Entry 3UKV (X-ray diffraction, 2.70 A resolution); this record covers chains B and A.

# Chain B (and A)
Name: Novel protein similar to vertebrate potassium voltage-gated channel, subfamily H (Eag-related) family
From: Danio rerio
Notes: chain A of this document is another copy of the same molecule, construct and numbering; everything in this record applies to it too
UniProtKB: A8WHX9 (A8WHX9_DANRE); numbering as in UniProt (aligned over 543-750)
Chain sequence (212 residues; each row starts with the number of its first residue):
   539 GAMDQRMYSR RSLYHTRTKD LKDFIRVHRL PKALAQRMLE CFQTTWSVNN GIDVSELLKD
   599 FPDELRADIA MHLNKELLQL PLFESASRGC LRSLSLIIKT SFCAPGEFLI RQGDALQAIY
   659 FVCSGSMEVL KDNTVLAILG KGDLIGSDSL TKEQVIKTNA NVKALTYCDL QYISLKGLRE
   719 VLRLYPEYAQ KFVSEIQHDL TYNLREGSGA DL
Not modelled in the structure: 539-547, 744-750 (chain A: 539-549, 745-750)
Differences from the reference sequence: expression tag (539-542)

# Chain B / chain A interface
Contacting residue pairs - 42 pairs, chain B then chain A:
  Arg548(B) - Asp561(A)
  Arg555(B) - Leu595(A)
  Asp558(B) - Leu595(A)
  Leu559(B) - Leu595(A)
  Phe562(B) - Leu596(A)  hydrophobic
  Phe562(B) - Ile607(A)  hydrophobic
  His566(B) - Leu611(A)
  His566(B) - Lys613(A)  hydrogen bond
  Leu568(B) - His610(A)
  Pro569(B) - His610(A)
  Leu572(B) - Leu603(A)  hydrophobic
  Leu572(B) - Asp606(A)
  Leu572(B) - His610(A)
  Arg575(B) - Leu603(A)
  Arg575(B) - Asp606(A)  salt bridge
  Met576(B) - Phe599(A)
  Met576(B) - Ile607(A)  hydrophobic
  Cys579(B) - Phe599(A)  hydrophobic
  Cys579(B) - Pro600(A)
  Cys579(B) - Leu603(A)  hydrophobic
  Asn588(B) - Asp598(A)
  Val592(B) - Val592(A)  hydrophobic
  Ser593(B) - Arg555(A)
  Leu595(B) - Leu559(A)  hydrophobic
  Asp598(B) - Thr583(A)
  Asp598(B) - Asn588(A)  hydrogen bond
  Phe599(B) - Met576(A)
  Phe599(B) - Cys579(A)  hydrophobic
  Pro600(B) - Cys579(A)
  Leu603(B) - Leu572(A)  hydrophobic
  Leu603(B) - Arg575(A)
  Leu603(B) - Cys579(A)  hydrophobic
  Asp606(B) - Leu572(A)
  Asp606(B) - Arg575(A)  salt bridge
  Ile607(B) - Phe562(A)  hydrophobic
  Ile607(B) - Leu572(A)  hydrophobic
  Ile607(B) - Met576(A)  hydrophobic
  His610(B) - Leu568(A)
  His610(B) - Pro569(A)
  His610(B) - Leu572(A)
  Leu611(B) - His566(A)
  Lys613(B) - His566(A)  hydrogen bond
Other interface residues (no listed pair), chain B (29 interface residues in all): Phe580, Thr583, Leu596, Glu602
Other interface residues (no listed pair), chain A (28 interface residues in all): Asp558, Phe580, Ser593

# Overview
29 residues of chain B and 28 residues of chain A are in contact, with 3 hydrogen bonds and 2 salt bridges.
Polar contacts include Arg575(B)-Asp606(A), His566(B)-Lys613(A) and Asp598(B)-Asn588(A).
Chain B and chain A are both Novel protein similar to vertebrate potassium voltage-gated channel, subfamily H
(Eag-related) family (Danio rerio); the structure, Structure of the C-linker/CNBHD of zELK channels in P 1 21
1 space group, crystallized in ..., was determined by X-ray diffraction (same publication as 3UKN and 3UKT).
